Entry 8JSG (electron microscopy, 4.60 A resolution (low resolution: residue-level contacts below are approximate; hydrogen-bond / salt-bridge calls are withheld)); this record covers chains g and m of the 22 polymer chains in the assembly.

[Chain g]
Molecule: 16S ribosomal RNA
From: Escherichia coli
Sequence (1540 nucleotides; each row starts with the number of its first residue):
     1 AAAUUGAAGA GUUUGAUCAU GGCUCAGAUU GAACGCUGGC GGCAGGCCUA ACACAUGCAA
    61 GUCGAACGGU AACAGGAAGA AGCUUGCUUC UUUGCUGACG AGUGGCGGAC GGGUGAGUAA
   121 UGUCUGGGAA ACUGCCUGAU GGAGGGGGAU AACUACUGGA AACGGUAGCU AAUACCGCAU
   181 AACGUCGCAA GACCAAAGAG GGGGACCUUC GGGCCUCUUG CCAUCGGAUG UGCCCAGAUG
   241 GGAUUAGCUA GUAGGUGGGG UAACGGCUCA CCUAGGCGAC GAUCCCUAGC UGGUCUGAGA
   301 GGAUGACCAG CCACACUGGA ACUGAGACAC GGUCCAGACU CCUACGGGAG GCAGCAGUGG
   361 GGAAUAUUGC ACAAUGGGCG CAAGCCUGAU GCAGCCAUGC CGCGUGUAUG AAGAAGGCCU
   421 UCGGGUUGUA AAGUACUUUC AGCGGGGAGG AAGGGAGUAA AGUUAAUACC UUUGCUCAUU
   481 GACGUUACCC GCAGAAGAAG CACCGGCUAA CUCCGUGCCA GCAGCCGCGG UAAUACGGAG
   541 GGUGCAAGCG UUAAUCGGAA UUACUGGGCG UAAAGCGCAC GCAGGCGGUU UGUUAAGUCA
   601 GAUGUGAAAU CCCCGGGCUC AACCUGGGAA CUGCAUCUGA UACUGGCAAG CUUGAGUCUC
   661 GUAGAGGGGG GUAGAAUUCC AGGUGUAGCG GUGAAAUGCG UAGAGAUCUG GAGGAAUACC
   721 GGUGGCGAAG GCGGCCCCCU GGACGAAGAC UGACGCUCAG GUGCGAAAGC GUGGGGAGCA
   781 AACAGGAUUA GAUACCCUGG UAGUCCACGC CGUAAACGAU GUCGACUUGG AGGUUGUGCC
   841 CUUGAGGCGU GGCUUCCGGA GCUAACGCGU UAAGUCGACC GCCUGGGGAG UACGGCCGCA
   901 AGGUUAAAAC UCAAAUGAAA UGACGGGGGC CCGCACAAGC GGUGGAGCAU GUGGUUUAAU
   961 UCGAUGCAAC GCGAAGAACC UUACCUGGUC UUGACAUCCA CGGAAGUUUU CAGAGAUGAG
  1021 AAUGUGCCUU CGGGAACCGU GAGACAGGUG CUGCAUGGCU GUCGUCAGCU CGUGUUGUGA
  1081 AAUGUUGGGU UAAGUCCCGC AACGAGCGCA ACCCUUAUCC UUUGUUGCCA GCGGUCCGGC
  1141 CGGGAACUCA AAGGAGACUG CCAGUGAUAA ACUGGAGGAA GGUGGGGAUG ACGUCAAGUC
  1201 AUCAUGGCCC UUACGACCAG GGCUACACAC GUGCUACAAU GGCGCAUACA AAGAGAAGCG
  1261 ACCUCGCGAG AGCAAGCGGA CCUCAUAAAG UGCGUCGUAG UCCGGAUUGG AGUCUGCAAC
  1321 UCGACUCCAU GAAGUCGGAA UCGCUAGUAA UCGUGGAUCA GAAUGCCACG GUGAAUACGU
  1381 UCCCGGGCCU UGUACACACC GCCCGUCACA CCAUGGGAGU GGGUUGCAAA AGAAGUAGGU
  1441 AGCUUAACCU UCGGGAGGGC GCUUACCACU UUGUGAUUCA UGACUGGGGU GAAGUCGUAA
  1501 CAAGGUAACC GUAGGGGAAC CUGCGGUUGG AUCACCUCCU
Disordered / not traced: 1

[Chain m]
Name: Small ribosomal subunit protein uS7
From: Escherichia coli
Reference sequence: P02359 (RS7_ECOLI); residues 1-151 here correspond to UniProt positions 2-152 (UniProt number = residue number + 1)
Amino-acid sequence (151 residues; row label = number of the first residue in the row):
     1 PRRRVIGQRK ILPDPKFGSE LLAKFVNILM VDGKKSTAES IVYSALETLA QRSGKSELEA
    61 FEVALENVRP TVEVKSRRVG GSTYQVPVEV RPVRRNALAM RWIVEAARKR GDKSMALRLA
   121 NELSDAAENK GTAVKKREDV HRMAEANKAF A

[How chain g and chain m interact]
Pairs across the interface (52; chain g residue first):
  C932(g) - Arg3(m)
  G933(g) - Arg2(m)
  G933(g) - Arg3(m)
  C934(g) - Pro1(m)
  A935(g) - Arg2(m)
  C936(g) - Pro1(m)
  C936(g) - Arg2(m)
  A937(g) - Pro1(m)
  A937(g) - Lys75(m)
  A938(g) - Lys75(m)
  A938(g) - Arg101(m)
  G939(g) - Arg101(m)
  A1239(g) - Gly111(m)
  A1239(g) - Asp112(m)
  A1239(g) - Lys113(m)
  U1240(g) - Lys34(m)
  U1240(g) - Ile41(m)
  U1240(g) - Met115(m)
  G1290(g) - Lys34(m)
  G1290(g) - Ser36(m)
  G1290(g) - Thr37(m)
  G1297(g) - Lys113(m)
  U1298(g) - Gly111(m)
  U1298(g) - Asp112(m)
  U1298(g) - Lys113(m)
  U1345(g) - Pro1(m)
  A1346(g) - Arg9(m)
  A1350(g) - Asp32(m)
  U1351(g) - Asp32(m)
  U1372(g) - Asp32(m)
  U1372(g) - Gly33(m)
  U1372(g) - Lys34(m)
  U1372(g) - Lys35(m)
  G1373(g) - Gly33(m)
  G1373(g) - Lys35(m)
  A1374(g) - Ile11(m)
  A1374(g) - Asn27(m)
  A1375(g) - Ile11(m)
  A1375(g) - Lys24(m)
  U1376(g) - Arg91(m)
  U1376(g) - Arg94(m)
  U1376(g) - Arg101(m)
  A1377(g) - Pro1(m)
  A1377(g) - Arg4(m)
  A1377(g) - Ile6(m)
  A1377(g) - Arg91(m)
  C1378(g) - Ile6(m)
  C1378(g) - Arg91(m)
  G1379(g) - Pro1(m)
  U1380(g) - Pro1(m)
  U1380(g) - Arg2(m)
  U1381(g) - Arg77(m)
Other interface residues (no listed pair), chain g (28 interface residues in all): A1289
Other interface residues (no listed pair), chain m (27 interface residues in all): Val5, Val93

[Overview]
28 residues of chain g face 27 of chain m across their interface.
Chain g is 16S ribosomal RNA and chain m is Small ribosomal subunit protein uS7, both from Escherichia coli;
the structure, Structure of the 30S-IF3 complex from Escherichia coli, was determined by electron microscopy
together with 8JSH from the same study.
